7U1A - chains A and E of the 11 polymer chains in the assembly; structure by electron microscopy, 3.30 A resolution.

Chain A:
Name: Replication factor C subunit 1
From: Saccharomyces cerevisiae
UniProtKB: P38630 (RFC1_YEAST); residue numbers follow UniProt; this construct covers 1-861
Amino-acid sequence (861 residues; numbered 1 to 861; the number before each row is that of its first residue):
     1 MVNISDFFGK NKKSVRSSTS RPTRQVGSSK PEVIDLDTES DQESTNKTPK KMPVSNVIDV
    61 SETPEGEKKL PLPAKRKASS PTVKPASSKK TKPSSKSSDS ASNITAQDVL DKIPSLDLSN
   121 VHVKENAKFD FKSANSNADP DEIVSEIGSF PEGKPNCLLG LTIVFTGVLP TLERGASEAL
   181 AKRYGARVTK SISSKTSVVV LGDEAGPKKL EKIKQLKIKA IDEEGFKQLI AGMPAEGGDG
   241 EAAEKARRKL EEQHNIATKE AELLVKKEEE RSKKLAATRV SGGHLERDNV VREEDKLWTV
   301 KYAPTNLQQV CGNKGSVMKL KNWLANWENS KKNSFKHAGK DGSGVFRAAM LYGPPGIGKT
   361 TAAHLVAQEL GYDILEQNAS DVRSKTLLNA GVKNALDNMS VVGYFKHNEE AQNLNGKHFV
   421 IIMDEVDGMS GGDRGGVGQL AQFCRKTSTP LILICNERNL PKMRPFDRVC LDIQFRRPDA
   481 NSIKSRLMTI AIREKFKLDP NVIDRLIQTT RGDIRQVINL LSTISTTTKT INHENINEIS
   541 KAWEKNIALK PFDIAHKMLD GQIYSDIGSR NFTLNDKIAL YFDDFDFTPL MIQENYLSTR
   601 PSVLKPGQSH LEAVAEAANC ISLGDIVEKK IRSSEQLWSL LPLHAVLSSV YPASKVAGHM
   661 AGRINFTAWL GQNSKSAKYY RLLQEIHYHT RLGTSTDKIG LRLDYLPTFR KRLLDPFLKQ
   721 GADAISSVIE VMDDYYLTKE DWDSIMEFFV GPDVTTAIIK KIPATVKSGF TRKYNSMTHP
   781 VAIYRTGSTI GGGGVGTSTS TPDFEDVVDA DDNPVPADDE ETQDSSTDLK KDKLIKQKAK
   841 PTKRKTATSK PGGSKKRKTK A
Not modelled in the structure: 1-148, 239-240, 279-289, 779-861
Metal / ion sites: Mg2+: Thr360, Asp424 (together with ATP-gamma-S)
Residues lining bound ligands: ATP-gamma-S (AGS; phosphothiophosphoric acid-adenylate ester): Thr299, Tyr302, Ala303, Pro304, Gln309, Val310, Cys311, Pro354, Pro355, Gly356, Ile357, Gly358, Lys359, Thr360, Thr361, Asp424, Asn456, Arg486, Ile514, Arg515, Ile518
Swiss-Prot annotation at these positions:
  - motif (Nuclear localization signal): Lys830 to Leu834, Lys855 to Lys860
  - binding site (ATP): Thr299, Cys311, Gly353 to Thr361, Asn456
  - modified residue: Thr38 (Phosphothreonine), Ser40 (Phosphoserine), Thr63 (Phosphothreonine)
  - mutagenesis: Asp427 (D427H: In cs mutant CDC44-2; causes cell cycle arrest), Gly436 (G436R: In cs mutant CDC44-3/4; causes cell cycle arrest), Gly512 (G512A: In cs mutant CDC44-9; no effect), Asp513 (D513N: In cs mutants CDC44-1/5/8 and CDC44-9; causes cell cycle arrest)
From the paper describing this entry:
  - binding site for DNA - Template: Pro461, Arg464, Pro551, Phe552, Phe587, Phe666, Leu670

Chain E:
Name: Replication factor C subunit 5
From: Saccharomyces cerevisiae
UniProtKB: P38251 (RFC5_YEAST); residue numbers follow UniProt; this construct covers 1-354
Amino-acid sequence (354 residues; numbered 1 to 354; the number before each row is that of its first residue):
     1 MSLWVDKYRP KSLNALSHNE ELTNFLKSLS DQPRDLPHLL LYGPNGTGKK TRCMALLESI
    61 FGPGVYRLKI DVRQFVTASN RKLELNVVSS PYHLEITPSD MGNNDRIVIQ ELLKEVAQME
   121 QVDFQDSKDG LAHRYKCVII NEANSLTKDA QAALRRTMEK YSKNIRLIMV CDSMSPIIAP
   181 IKSRCLLIRC PAPSDSEIST ILSDVVTNER IQLETKDILK RIAQASNGNL RVSLLMLESM
   241 ALNNELALKS SSPIIKPDWI IVIHKLTRKI VKERSVNSLI ECRAVLYDLL AHCIPANIIL
   301 KELTFSLLDV ETLNTTNKSS IIEYSSVFDE RLSLGNKAIF HLEGFIAKVM CCLD
Not modelled in the structure: 1-3, 121-133, 354
Residues lining bound ligands:
  - ADP (adenosine-5'-diphosphate): Val5, Tyr8, Arg9, Pro10, Leu16, Ser17, His18, Asn45, Gly46, Thr47, Gly48, Lys49, Lys50, Thr51, Arg52, Ile201, Leu230, Arg231
  - ATP-gamma-S (AGS; phosphothiophosphoric acid-adenylate ester): Arg155, Glu159, Pro180, Arg184
Swiss-Prot annotation at these positions:
  - binding site (ATP): Val5, Ser17, Gly43 to Thr51, Arg231
From the paper describing this entry:
  - binding site for DNA - Template: Ser79, Asn104

How chain A and chain E interact:
Contacting residue pairs (98; chain A residue first):
  Gln593(A) - Arg283(E)  hydrogen bond (backbone-side chain)
  Gln593(A) - Tyr287(E)
  Gln593(A) - Phe340(E)
  Gln593(A) - Glu343(E)
  Glu594(A) - Arg283(E)  hydrogen bond (backbone-side chain)
  Tyr596(A) - Glu343(E)  hydrogen bond
  Leu597(A) - Leu279(E)  hydrophobic
  Leu597(A) - Ile280(E)  hydrophobic
  Leu597(A) - Arg283(E)
  Ser598(A) - Ile280(E)
  His610(A) - Val276(E)
  Leu611(A) - Arg274(E)
  Leu611(A) - Met350(E)
  Glu612(A) - Cys351(E)
  Val614(A) - Val276(E)  hydrophobic
  Val614(A) - Leu279(E)  hydrophobic
  Ala615(A) - Ala347(E)  hydrophobic
  Ala615(A) - Lys348(E)
  Ala618(A) - Gly344(E)
  Asn619(A) - Arg331(E)  hydrogen bond
  Ile621(A) - Phe340(E)  hydrophobic
  Ser622(A) - Arg331(E)  hydrogen bond
  Ser622(A) - His341(E)  hydrogen bond
  Leu623(A) - Arg331(E)
  Asp625(A) - Gly335(E)
  Asp625(A) - Asn336(E)  hydrogen bond (side chain-backbone)
  Asp625(A) - Lys337(E)  hydrogen bond (side chain-backbone)
  Asp625(A) - His341(E)  salt bridge
  Ile626(A) - Arg331(E)
  Ile626(A) - Leu334(E)
  Glu628(A) - Asn336(E)
  Glu628(A) - Lys337(E)  salt bridge
  Lys629(A) - Leu334(E)
  Lys629(A) - Gly335(E)
  Lys629(A) - Asn336(E)
  Trp669(A) - Tyr287(E)
  Trp669(A) - Lys337(E)
  Trp669(A) - Ile339(E)
  Gln672(A) - Tyr287(E)
  Gln672(A) - Ala291(E)
  Lys675(A) - Ala291(E)
  Ser676(A) - Leu290(E)
  Ser676(A) - Ala291(E)
  Tyr679(A) - Ala291(E)
  Tyr679(A) - His292(E)
  Tyr679(A) - Cys293(E)  hydrogen bond (backbone-side chain)
  Tyr680(A) - Cys293(E)  hydrogen bond (backbone-side chain)
  Tyr680(A) - Ile294(E)
  Leu683(A) - Cys293(E)  hydrophobic
  Gln684(A) - Asp100(E)
  Tyr688(A) - Asn86(E)  hydrogen bond (side chain-backbone)
  Tyr688(A) - Asp100(E)  hydrogen bond
  Arg691(A) - Lys50(E)
  Arg691(A) - Val88(E)
  Arg691(A) - Glu95(E)  salt bridge
  Arg691(A) - Asn141(E)
  Leu692(A) - Leu68(E)  hydrophobic
  Leu692(A) - Ile70(E)  hydrophobic
  Gly693(A) - Asp6(E)
  Gly693(A) - Arg9(E)
  Thr694(A) - Arg9(E)  hydrogen bond (backbone-side chain)
  Ser695(A) - Arg9(E)  hydrogen bond
  Ser695(A) - Lys50(E)
  Thr696(A) - Arg231(E)
  Asp697(A) - Glu142(E)
  Lys698(A) - Ser99(E)
  Ile699(A) - Pro295(E)  hydrophobic
  Ile699(A) - Ile298(E)  hydrophobic
  Gly700(A) - Arg231(E)
  Arg702(A) - His292(E)  hydrogen bond (side chain-backbone)
  Arg702(A) - Cys293(E)
  Leu703(A) - Pro257(E)
  Leu703(A) - Trp259(E)
  Leu703(A) - Ile294(E)  hydrophobic
  Leu703(A) - Ile298(E)  hydrophobic
  Asp704(A) - Arg231(E)  salt bridge
  Asp704(A) - Val232(E)
  Asp704(A) - Leu235(E)
  Tyr705(A) - Val5(E)
  Tyr705(A) - Leu235(E)  hydrophobic
  Pro707(A) - Pro257(E)  hydrophobic
  Thr708(A) - Leu235(E)  hydrogen bond (side chain-backbone)
  Thr708(A) - Glu238(E)
  Lys711(A) - Ser239(E)
  Lys711(A) - Leu242(E)
  Lys711(A) - Asn243(E)  hydrogen bond
  Arg712(A) - Leu242(E)
  Tyr735(A) - Asp6(E)  hydrogen bond
  Glu747(A) - His292(E)  hydrogen bond (backbone-side chain)
  Phe748(A) - His292(E)  hydrogen bond (backbone-side chain)
  Phe748(A) - Cys293(E)  hydrophobic
  Phe749(A) - Asp258(E)
  Val750(A) - Asp258(E)  hydrogen bond (backbone-side chain)
  Val750(A) - Asp288(E)
  Val750(A) - His292(E)
  Gly751(A) - Val262(E)
  Pro752(A) - Ile261(E)  hydrophobic
  Asp753(A) - Asp258(E)
Interface residues without a listed pair, chain A (58 interface residues in all): Pro589, Leu590, Ser634, Asp715
Interface residues without a listed pair, chain E (59 interface residues in all): Thr97, Asp149, Ile255, Ser275, Leu289, Phe328

In short:
58 residues of chain A face 59 of chain E across their interface; the contacts include 21 hydrogen bonds and 4
salt bridges. Polar contacts include Asp625(A)-His341(E), Glu628(A)-Lys337(E) and Arg691(A)-Glu95(E). Chain A
binds ATP-gamma-S. The paper reports a binding site for DNA - Template at Pro461(A), Arg464(A) and Ser79(E)
among others.
Here chain A is Replication factor C subunit 1 and chain E is Replication factor C subunit 5, both from
Saccharomyces cerevisiae. Entry 7U1A (RFC:PCNA bound to dsDNA with a ssDNA gap of six nucleotides) was
determined by electron microscopy together with 7U19 and 7U1P from the same study.
